8FS8 - chains A and K of the 11 polymer chains in the assembly; structure by electron microscopy, 3.04 A resolution.

== Chain A ==
Molecule: Checkpoint protein RAD24
Organism: Saccharomyces cerevisiae
Reference sequence: P32641 (RAD24_YEAST); residue numbers follow UniProt; this construct covers 1-499
Amino-acid sequence (499 residues; numbered 1 to 499; the number before each row is that of its first residue):
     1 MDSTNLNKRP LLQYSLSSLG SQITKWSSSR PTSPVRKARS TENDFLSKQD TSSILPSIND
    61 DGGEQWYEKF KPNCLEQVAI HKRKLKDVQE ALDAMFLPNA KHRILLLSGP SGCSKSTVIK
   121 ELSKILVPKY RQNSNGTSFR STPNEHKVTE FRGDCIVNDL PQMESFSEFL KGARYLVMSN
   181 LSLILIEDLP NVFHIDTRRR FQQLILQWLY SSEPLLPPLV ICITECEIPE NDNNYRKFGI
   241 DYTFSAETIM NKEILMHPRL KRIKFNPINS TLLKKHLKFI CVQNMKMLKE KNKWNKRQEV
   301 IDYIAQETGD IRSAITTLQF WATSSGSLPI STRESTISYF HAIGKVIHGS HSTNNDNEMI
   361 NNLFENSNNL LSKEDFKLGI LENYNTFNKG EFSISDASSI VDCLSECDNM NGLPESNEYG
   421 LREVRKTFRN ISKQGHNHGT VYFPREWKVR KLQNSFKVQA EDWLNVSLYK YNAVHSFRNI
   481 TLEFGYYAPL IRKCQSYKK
Disordered / not traced: 1-62, 135-145
Ion coordination: Mg2+: Ser116, Glu187 (together with ATP-gamma-S)
Residues lining bound ligands: ATP-gamma-S (AGS; phosphothiophosphoric acid-adenylate ester): Tyr67, Glu68, Phe70, Lys71, Pro72, Gln77, Val78, Ala79, Ser111, Gly112, Cys113, Ser114, Lys115, Ser116, Thr117, Glu187, Thr224, His276, Ile311, Arg312, Ile315
Swiss-Prot annotation at these positions:
  - binding site (ATP): Gly109 to Ser116

== Chain K ==
Molecule: Primer strand 2
Sequence (20 nucleotides; each row starts with the number of its first residue):
     1 GATTCGTATC GCCTATACCG
Disordered / not traced: 11-20

== Interface between chain A and chain K ==
Residue-residue contacts (10; chain A residue first):
  His341(A) with DG1(K), hydrogen bond to the sugar
  Lys345(A) with DG1(K), sugar contact
  His348(A) with DA2(K), sugar contact
  Gly349(A) with DG1(K), sugar contact
  His351(A) with DG1(K), hydrogen bond to the phosphate; DA2(K), salt bridge to the phosphate
  His436(A) with DT3(K), phosphate contact
  Asn437(A) with DT3(K), phosphate contact
  His438(A) with DA2(K), phosphate contact; DT3(K), hydrogen bond to the phosphate
Interface residues without a listed pair, chain A (15 interface residues in all): Lys82, Phe340, Gly344, Ser350, Lys389, Gly439, Val441
Interface residues without a listed pair, chain K (5 interface residues in all): DT4, DA8

== Summary ==
Chain A and chain K form an interface of 15 and 5 residues respectively; the contacts include 3 hydrogen bonds
and 1 salt bridge. Among the polar pairs are His341(A)-DG1(K), His351(A)-DG1(K) and His438(A)-DT3(K). Chain A
binds ATP-gamma-S. UniProt lists 8 ATP-binding residues on chain A.
Chain A is Checkpoint protein RAD24 (Saccharomyces cerevisiae) and chain K is Primer strand 2; the structure,
Structure of S. cerevisiae Rad24-RFC loading the 9-1-1 clamp onto a 5-nt gapped DNA (9-1-1 encircling ..., was
determined by electron microscopy, deposited together with 8FS3, 8FS4, 8FS5, 8FS6 and 8FS7.
